5LTH - chain A; structure by X-ray diffraction, 1.76 A resolution.

Chain A:
Name: heme dependent oxidative N-demethylase
Organism: Pseudomonas mendocina
UniProtKB: A4XXY9 (A4XXY9_PSEMY); residues 1-338 here = UniProt positions 1-338
Sequence (344 residues; each row starts with the number of its first residue):
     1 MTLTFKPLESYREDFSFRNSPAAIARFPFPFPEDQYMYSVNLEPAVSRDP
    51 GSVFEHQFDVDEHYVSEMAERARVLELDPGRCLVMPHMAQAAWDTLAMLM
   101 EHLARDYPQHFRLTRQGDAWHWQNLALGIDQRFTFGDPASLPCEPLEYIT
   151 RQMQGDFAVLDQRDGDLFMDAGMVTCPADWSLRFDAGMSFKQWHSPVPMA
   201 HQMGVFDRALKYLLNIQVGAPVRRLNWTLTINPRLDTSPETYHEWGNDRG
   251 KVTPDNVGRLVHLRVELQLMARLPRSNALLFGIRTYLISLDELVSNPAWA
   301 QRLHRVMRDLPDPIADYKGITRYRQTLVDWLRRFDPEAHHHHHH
Unresolved in the structure: 1-4, 339-344
Sequence notes: expression tag (339-344)
Metal / ion sites: heme Fe near H194 (its only coordinating residue here)
Ligand contacts:
  - dimethylamine (DMN): A178, W180, N226, E266, Q268, F281, I283
  - heme (HEM): Y38, S39, V40, N41, L42, A158, L160, M169, D179, W180, D185, F190, W193, H194, P196, V197, V205, F206, A209, L213, R224, N226, W227, M270, F281, Y317, K318
Curated features (UniProtKB/Swiss-Prot):
  - active site: R224 (Proton donor)
  - binding site (heme b): Y38, H194, N226, Y317, K318
  - binding site (dimethylamine): E266
  - mutagenesis: W180 (W180A: Loss of catalytic activity. Still able to bind O2), R224 (R224A: Loss of catalytic activity. Still able to bind O2), E266 (E266Q: Loss of catalytic activity. Still able to bind O2 but not DMA)
Reported in the primary citation:
  - binding site for dimethylamine: W180, E266
  - catalytic residues: R224, E266 (proposed by the authors, not directly observed)
  - mutagenesis - W180A, R224A, E266Q: abolished catalytic activity
  - mutagenesis - W180A, R224A, E266Q: unchanged binding to oxygen
  - mutagenesis - E266Q: abolished binding to DMA

Summary:
Ligands of chain A: heme and dimethylamine. UniProt lists active-site residue R224, 5 heme b-binding residues,
dimethylamine-binding residue E266 and 3 mutagenesis sites. The paper reports catalytic residues R224 and
E266; W180A, R224A and E266Q abolish catalytic activity.
Chain A is heme dependent oxidative N-demethylase (Pseudomonas mendocina); the structure, Crystal structure of
the alpha subunit of heme dependent oxidative N-demethylase (HODM) in complex with the ..., was determined by
X-ray diffraction together with 5LTE and 5LTI from the same study.
